PDB entry 9FMF | X-ray diffraction, 2.10 A resolution | chains A and B of the 3 polymer chains in the assembly

Chain A:
Protein: DNA polymerase I, thermostable
From: Thermus aquaticus
Notes: EC 2.7.7.7
UniProtKB: P19821 (DPO1_THEAQ); residue numbers follow UniProt; this construct covers 293-832
Chain sequence (540 residues; each row starts with the number of its first residue):
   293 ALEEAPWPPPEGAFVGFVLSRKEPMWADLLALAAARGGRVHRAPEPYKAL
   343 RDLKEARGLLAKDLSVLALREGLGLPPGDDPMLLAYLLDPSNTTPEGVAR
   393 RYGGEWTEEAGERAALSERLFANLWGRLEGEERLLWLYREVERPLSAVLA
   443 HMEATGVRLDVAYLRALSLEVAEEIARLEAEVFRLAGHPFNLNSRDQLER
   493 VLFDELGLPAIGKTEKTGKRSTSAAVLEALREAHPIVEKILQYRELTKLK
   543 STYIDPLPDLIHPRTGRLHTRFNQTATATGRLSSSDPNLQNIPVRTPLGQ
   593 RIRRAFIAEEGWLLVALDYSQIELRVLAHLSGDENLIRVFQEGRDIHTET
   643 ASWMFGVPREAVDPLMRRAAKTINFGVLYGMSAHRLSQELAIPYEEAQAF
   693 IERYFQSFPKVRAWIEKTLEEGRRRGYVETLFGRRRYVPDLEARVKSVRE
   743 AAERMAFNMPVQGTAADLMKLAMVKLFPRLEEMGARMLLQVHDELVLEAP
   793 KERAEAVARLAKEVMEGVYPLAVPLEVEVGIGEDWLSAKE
Ion coordination: Mg2+: Asp610, Tyr611, Asp785 (together with A1IDW)
Small-molecule neighbours: A1IDW ([[(2R,3S,5R)-5-[5-(5-fluoranyl-1-benzofuran-2-yl)-2,4-bis(oxidanylidene)pyrimidin-1-yl]-3-oxidanyl-oxolan-2-yl]methoxy-oxidanyl-phosphoryl] phosphono hydrogen phosphate): Arg573, Arg587, Asp610, Tyr611, Ser612, Gln613, Ile614, Glu615, His639, Arg659, Arg660, Lys663, Thr664, Phe667, Tyr671, Asp785
What the authors report for this chain:
  - conformationally variable residues (side-chain flip): Arg587, Arg660
  - binding site for A1IDW: Arg587, Arg660

Chain B:
Molecule: Primer
Sequence (12 nucleotides; numbered 101 to 112; the number before each row is that of its first residue):
   101 GACCACGGCCAC
Modified / non-standard residues: DOC (2',3'-dideoxycytidine-5'-monophosphate) at position 112

Chain A / chain B interface:
Residue-residue contacts - 35 pairs, chain A then chain B:
  Arg487(A) with DG107(B), hydrogen bond to the phosphate; DG108(B), salt bridge to the phosphate
  Thr506(A) with DG107(B), hydrogen bond to the phosphate; DG108(B), phosphate contact
  Glu507(A) with DG107(B), phosphate contact
  Lys508(A) with DC106(B), phosphate contact; DG107(B), hydrogen bond to the phosphate
  Thr509(A) with DC106(B), phosphate contact; DG107(B), hydrogen bond to the phosphate
  Ser513(A) with DG108(B), hydrogen bond to the phosphate
  Thr514(A) with DG108(B), hydrogen bond to the phosphate
  Ser515(A) with DG108(B), phosphate contact; DC109(B), phosphate contact
  Ala516(A) with DC109(B), hydrogen bond to the phosphate
  Arg536(A) with DG108(B), hydrogen bond to the phosphate; DC109(B), salt bridge to the phosphate
  Lys540(A) with DG108(B), base contact; DC109(B), hydrogen bond to the base; DC110(B), sugar contact
  Tyr545(A) with DC110(B), sugar contact
  Arg573(A) with DOC_112(B), hydrogen bond to the base
  Gln582(A) with DA111(B), sugar contact
  Asn583(A) with DC110(B), hydrogen bond to the base; DA111(B), sugar contact
  Ile584(A) with DA111(B), sugar contact
  Pro585(A) with DC110(B), phosphate contact; DA111(B), phosphate contact
  Val586(A) with DA111(B), hydrogen bond to the phosphate; DOC_112(B), phosphate contact
  Arg587(A) with DA111(B), hydrogen bond to the phosphate
  Arg595(A) with DA111(B), phosphate contact; DOC_112(B), salt bridge to the phosphate
  Val783(A) with DOC_112(B), sugar contact
  His784(A) with DOC_112(B), sugar contact
  Asp785(A) with DOC_112(B), sugar contact
Also at the interface, not in a pair above, chain A (26 interface residues in all): Gly510, Glu537, Leu541

In short:
26 residues of chain A and 7 residues of chain B are in contact, with 13 hydrogen bonds and 3 salt bridges.
Polar contacts include Lys540(A)-DC109(B), Arg573(A)-DOC_112(B) and Asn583(A)-DC110(B). Bound to chain A:
compound A1IDW. From the paper: a binding site for A1IDW at Arg587(A) and Arg660(A); conformational
variability at Arg587(A) and Arg660(A).
Chain A is DNA polymerase I, thermostable (Thermus aquaticus) and chain B is Primer; the structure, KlenTaq
DNA polymerase in a ternary complex with primer/template and a fluorobenzofuran-modified dUTP (FBFdUTP), was
determined by X-ray diffraction (same publication as 9FM3).
